9CI8 - chains a and b of the 12 polymer chains in the assembly; structure by electron microscopy, 3.01 A resolution.

# Chain a (and b)
Name: T-cell surface glycoprotein CD3 zeta chain
From: Homo sapiens
Notes: chain b of this document is another copy of the same molecule, construct and numbering; everything in this record applies to it too
UniProt: P20963 (CD3Z_HUMAN); residues 27-57 here = UniProt positions 27-57
Chain sequence (31 residues; numbered 27 to 57; the number before each row is that of its first residue):
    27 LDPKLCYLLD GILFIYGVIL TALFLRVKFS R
Unresolved in the structure: 27-28, 56-57 (chain b: fully traced)

# Chain a / chain b interface
Disulfides between the chains: Cys32(a)-Cys32(b)
Pairs across the interface - 23 pairs, chain a then chain b:
  Cys32(a) - Cys32(b)  disulfide
  Tyr33(a) - Cys32(b)  hydrophobic
  Leu35(a) - Asp36(b)
  Asp36(a) - Cys32(b)  hydrogen bond
  Asp36(a) - Leu35(b)
  Asp36(a) - Asp36(b)
  Asp36(a) - Leu39(b)
  Leu39(a) - Asp36(b)
  Leu39(a) - Leu39(b)  hydrophobic
  Leu39(a) - Phe40(b)  hydrophobic
  Phe40(a) - Leu39(b)
  Tyr42(a) - Thr47(b)
  Gly43(a) - Tyr42(b)  hydrogen bond (backbone-side chain)
  Leu46(a) - Gly43(b)
  Leu46(a) - Leu46(b)
  Leu46(a) - Thr47(b)
  Thr47(a) - Tyr42(b)  hydrogen bond
  Thr47(a) - Leu46(b)
  Leu49(a) - Phe50(b)
  Phe50(a) - Phe50(b)  hydrophobic
  Val53(a) - Phe50(b)  hydrophobic
  Val53(a) - Lys54(b)
  Lys54(a) - Lys54(b)
Other interface residues (no listed pair), chain b (14 interface residues in all): Asp28, Tyr33, Leu49

# Overview
The chain a/chain b interface involves 14 residues from each chain; the contacts include 1 disulfide bond and
3 hydrogen bonds. Polar pairs include Asp36(a)-Cys32(b), Gly43(a)-Tyr42(b) and Thr47(a)-Tyr42(b).
Both chains are T-cell surface glycoprotein CD3 zeta chain (Homo sapiens). Entry 9CI8 (T cell receptor
complex) was determined by electron microscopy (same publication as 9CIA).
